Entry 8A8V (electron microscopy, 3.34 A resolution); this record covers chains C and G of the 7 polymer chains in the assembly.

# Chain C
Name: ATP-dependent Clp protease ATP-binding subunit ClpC1
Organism: Mycobacterium tuberculosis
Notes: EC 3.4.-.-
UniProtKB: P9WPC9 (CLPC1_MYCTU); residues 1-848 here = UniProt positions 1-848
Amino-acid sequence (856 residues; numbered 1 to 856; the number before each row is that of its first residue):
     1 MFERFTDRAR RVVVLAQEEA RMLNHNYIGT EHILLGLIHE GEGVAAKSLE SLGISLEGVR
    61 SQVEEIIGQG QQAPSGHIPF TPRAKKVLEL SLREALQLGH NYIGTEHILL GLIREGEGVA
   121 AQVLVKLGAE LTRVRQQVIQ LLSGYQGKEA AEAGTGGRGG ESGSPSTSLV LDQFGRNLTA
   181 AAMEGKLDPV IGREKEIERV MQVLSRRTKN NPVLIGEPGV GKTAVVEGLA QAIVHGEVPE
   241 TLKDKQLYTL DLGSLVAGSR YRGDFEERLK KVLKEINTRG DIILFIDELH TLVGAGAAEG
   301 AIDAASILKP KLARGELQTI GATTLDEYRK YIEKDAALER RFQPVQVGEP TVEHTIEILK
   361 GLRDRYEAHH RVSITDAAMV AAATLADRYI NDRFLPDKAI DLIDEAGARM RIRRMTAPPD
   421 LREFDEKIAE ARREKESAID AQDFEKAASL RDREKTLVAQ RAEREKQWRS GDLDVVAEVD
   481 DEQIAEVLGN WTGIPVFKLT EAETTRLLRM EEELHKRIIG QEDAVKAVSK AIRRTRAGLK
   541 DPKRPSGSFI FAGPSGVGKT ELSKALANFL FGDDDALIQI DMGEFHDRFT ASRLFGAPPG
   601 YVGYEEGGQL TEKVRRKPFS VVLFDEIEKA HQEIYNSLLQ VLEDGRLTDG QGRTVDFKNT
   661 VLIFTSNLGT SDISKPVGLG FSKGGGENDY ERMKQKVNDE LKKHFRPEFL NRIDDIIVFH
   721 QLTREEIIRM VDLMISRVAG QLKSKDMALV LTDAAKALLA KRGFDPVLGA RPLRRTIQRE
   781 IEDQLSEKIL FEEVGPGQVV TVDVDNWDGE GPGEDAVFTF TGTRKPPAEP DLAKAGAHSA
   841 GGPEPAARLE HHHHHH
Unresolved in the structure: 1-167, 416-475, 671-690, 822-856
Differences from the reference sequence: expression tag (849-856)
Ligand contacts:
  - ADP (adenosine-5'-diphosphate), molecule 1: D188, P189, V190, I191, R193, E217, P218, G219, V220, G221, K222, T223, A224, I358, L362, P396, D397, I400
  - ADP, molecule 2: R314, R340, R341
  - ADP, molecule 3: R517, I518, I519, P554, S555, G556, V557, G558, K559, T560, E561, E626, M730, M734, G769, A770, R771
What the authors report for this chain:
  - mutagenesis - F444A: increased catalytic activity (ATPase activity)
  - mutagenesis - F444A: unchanged catalytic activity on FITC-casein
  - mutagenesis - F444A: unchanged catalytic activity on GFPssra

# Chain G
Name: Bound polypeptide
Organism: Mycobacterium tuberculosis
Amino-acid sequence (23 residues; each row starts with the number of its first residue; X marks 23 residues of unknown identity (built as UNK)):
     1 XXXXXXXXXX XXXXXXXXXX XXX

# Chain C / chain G interface
Chain C side of the interface, 6 residues: R260, Y261, R262, G600, Y601, V602

# Summary
Chain C and chain G make no direct contact in this assembly. Ligands of chain C: 3 copies of ADP. The paper
reports that F444A of chain C increases catalytic activity (ATPase activity); F444A of chain C leaves
catalytic activity on FITC-casein unchanged.
Chain C is ATP-dependent Clp protease ATP-binding subunit ClpC1 and chain G is Bound polypeptide, both from
Mycobacterium tuberculosis; the structure, Mycobacterium tuberculosis ClpC1 hexamer structure bound to the
natural product antibiotic Cyclomarin, was determined by electron microscopy, deposited together with 8A8U and
8A8W.
